PDB entry 9L3Y | electron microscopy, 3.60 A resolution | chains R and L of the 5 polymer chains in the assembly

Chain R:
Protein: Chemerin-like receptor 2
Source organism: Homo sapiens
Reference sequence: P46091 (CML2_HUMAN); numbering as in UniProt (aligned over 1-322)
Amino-acid sequence (368 residues; row label = number of the first residue in the row):
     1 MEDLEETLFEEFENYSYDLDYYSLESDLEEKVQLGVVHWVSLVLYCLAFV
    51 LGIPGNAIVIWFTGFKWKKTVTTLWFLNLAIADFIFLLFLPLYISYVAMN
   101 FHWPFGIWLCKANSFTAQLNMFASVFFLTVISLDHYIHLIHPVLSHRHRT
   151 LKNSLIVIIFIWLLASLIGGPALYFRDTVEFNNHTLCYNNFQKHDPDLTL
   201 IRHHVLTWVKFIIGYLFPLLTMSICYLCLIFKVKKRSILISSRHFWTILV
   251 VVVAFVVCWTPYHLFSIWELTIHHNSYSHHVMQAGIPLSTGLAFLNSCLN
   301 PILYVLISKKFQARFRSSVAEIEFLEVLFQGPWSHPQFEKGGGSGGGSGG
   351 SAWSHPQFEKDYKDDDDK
Disordered / not traced: 1-11, 29-34, 316-368
Disulfides: Cys110-Cys187
Differences from the reference sequence: expression tag (323-368)
Swiss-Prot annotation at these positions:
  - glycosylation: Asn14 (N-linked (GlcNAc...) asparagine)

Chain L:
Protein: Retinoic acid receptor responder protein 2
Source organism: Homo sapiens
Reference sequence: Q99969 (RARR2_HUMAN); residues 21-157 here = UniProt positions 21-157
Amino-acid sequence (137 residues; row label = number of the first residue in the row):
    21 ELTEAQRRGLQVALEEFHKHPPVQWAFQETSVESAVDTPFPAGIFVRLEF
    71 KLQQTSCRKRDWKKPECKVRPNGRKRKCLACIKLGSEDKVLGRLVHCPIE
   121 TQVLREAEEHQETQCLRVQRAGEDPHSFYFPGQFAFS
Disordered / not traced: 21-22, 42-44, 91-96, 104-108, 118-132, 143-145
Disulfides: Cys77-Cys87, Cys98-Cys117, Cys101-Cys135

Interface between chain R and chain L:
Pairs across the interface - 63 pairs, chain R then chain L:
  Phe12(R) - Thr75(L)
  Phe12(R) - Lys79(L)
  Glu13(R) - Thr75(L)  hydrogen bond
  Asn14(R) - Pro41(L)
  Asn14(R) - Trp45(L)
  Tyr15(R) - Pro41(L)  hydrogen bond (side chain-backbone)
  Tyr17(R) - Gln74(L)  hydrogen bond (backbone-side chain)
  Leu19(R) - Phe37(L)  hydrophobic
  Leu19(R) - Leu72(L)  hydrophobic
  Leu19(R) - Gln73(L)
  Leu19(R) - Cys117(L)
  Asp20(R) - Cys117(L)
  Tyr21(R) - Phe37(L)  hydrophobic
  Tyr21(R) - Val115(L)
  Tyr21(R) - His116(L)  hydrogen bond (backbone-backbone)
  Tyr21(R) - Cys117(L)  hydrophobic
  Tyr22(R) - His116(L)
  Ser23(R) - Arg113(L)  hydrogen bond
  Ser23(R) - Leu114(L)
  Ser23(R) - Val115(L)
  Leu24(R) - Arg113(L)
  Leu24(R) - Phe150(L)  hydrophobic
  Glu25(R) - Gly112(L)
  Glu25(R) - Arg113(L)  hydrogen bond (backbone-backbone)
  Ser26(R) - Leu111(L)
  Ser26(R) - Gly112(L)
  Ser26(R) - Arg113(L)
  Ser26(R) - Phe148(L)
  Asp27(R) - Leu111(L)  hydrogen bond (backbone-backbone)
  Leu28(R) - Leu111(L)
  Leu28(R) - Ala141(L)  hydrophobic
  Phe86(R) - Phe156(L)  hydrophobic
  Tyr93(R) - Phe154(L)
  Tyr93(R) - Ala155(L)  hydrogen bond (side chain-backbone)
  Tyr93(R) - Phe156(L)
  Tyr96(R) - Gln153(L)  hydrogen bond (side chain-backbone)
  Phe101(R) - Phe154(L)  hydrophobic
  Ser114(R) - Phe156(L)
  Ser114(R) - Ser157(L)  hydrogen bond (side chain-backbone)
  Ala117(R) - Phe156(L)  hydrophobic
  Ala117(R) - Ser157(L)
  Gln118(R) - Phe156(L)
  Gln118(R) - Ser157(L)
  Met121(R) - Phe156(L)  hydrophobic
  Arg176(R) - Ser157(L)  hydrogen bond
  Val179(R) - Gln134(L)
  Val179(R) - Phe150(L)  hydrophobic
  Leu186(R) - Gln153(L)
  Tyr188(R) - Gln134(L)
  Tyr188(R) - Phe150(L)  hydrophobic
  Asn189(R) - Pro151(L)
  Asn189(R) - Ser157(L)  hydrogen bond
  Tyr262(R) - Phe156(L)
  Glu269(R) - Tyr149(L)  hydrogen bond
  Glu269(R) - Gly152(L)
  Thr271(R) - Tyr149(L)
  Ser276(R) - His146(L)
  Tyr277(R) - Tyr149(L)
  Val281(R) - Phe154(L)
  Met282(R) - Phe154(L)  hydrophobic
  Ile286(R) - Phe154(L)
  Thr290(R) - Phe156(L)
  Phe294(R) - Phe156(L)  hydrophobic
Interface residues without a listed pair, chain R (44 interface residues in all): Ser16, Asn113, Phe181, Asn190, His203, Pro287
Interface residues without a listed pair, chain L (29 interface residues in all): Arg137
The authors on this interface:
  - residue pairs: Tyr15(R)-Phe37(L) (hydrophobic contact), Leu19(R)-Phe37(L) (hydrophobic contact), Tyr21(R)-Phe37(L) (hydrophobic contact), Tyr262(R)-Phe156(L) (hydrophobic contact)
  - interface residues, chain R: Asp20(R)
  - interface residues, chain L: Leu111(L), Tyr149(L)

In short:
Chain R and chain L form an interface of 44 and 29 residues respectively, with 13 hydrogen bonds. Polar pairs
include Glu13(R)-Thr75(L), Tyr15(R)-Pro41(L) and Tyr17(R)-Gln74(L). The paper describes hydrophobic contacts
between Tyr15(R) and Phe37(L), Leu19(R) and Phe37(L) and Tyr21(R) and Phe37(L) among others. From the paper:
interface residues Asp20(R) and Leu111(L) among others.
Chain R is Chemerin-like receptor 2 and chain L is Retinoic acid receptor responder protein 2, both from Homo
sapiens; the structure, Cryo-EM structure of the G-protein coupled receptor 1 (GPR1) in complex with chemerin
and Gi1, was determined by electron microscopy together with 9L3W from the same study.
